PDB entry 1UIA | X-ray diffraction, 1.76 A resolution | chain A

Chain A:
Molecule: Lysozyme
Organism: Gallus gallus
Notes: EC 3.2.1.17; engineered mutation(s): DEL(14,15)
UniProt: P00698 (LYSC_CHICK); residues 1-129 here correspond to UniProt positions 19-147 (UniProt number = residue number + 18)
Amino-acid sequence (127 residues; row label = number of the first residue in the row; note: 2 numbers in that range are skipped by the numbering (no residue carries them; nothing is unmodelled there)):
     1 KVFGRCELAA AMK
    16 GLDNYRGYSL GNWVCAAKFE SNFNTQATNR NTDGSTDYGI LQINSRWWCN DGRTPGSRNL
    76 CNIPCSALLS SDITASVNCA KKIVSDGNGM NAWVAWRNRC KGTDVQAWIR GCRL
Swiss-Prot annotation at these positions:
  - active site: E35, D52
  - binding site (substrate): D101
Disulfides: C6-C127, C30-C115, C64-C80, C76-C94

Overview:
Curated annotation (UniProt) lists active-site residues E35 and D52 and substrate-binding residue D101.
Chain A is Lysozyme (Gallus gallus); the structure, Analysis of the stabilization of hen lysozyme with the
helix dipole and charged side chains, was determined by X-ray diffraction together with 1UIB and 1UIH from the
same study.
